4R9R - chains A and G of the 4 polymer chains in the assembly; structure by X-ray diffraction, 2.90 A resolution.

== Chain A (and G) ==
Protein: Enoyl-[acyl-carrier-protein] reductase [NADH]
From: Mycobacterium tuberculosis H37Rv
Notes: EC 1.3.1.9; chain G of this document is another copy of the same molecule, construct and numbering; everything in this record applies to it too
UniProtKB: I6Y6N7 (I6Y6N7_MYCTU); residue numbers follow UniProt; this construct covers 1-269
Sequence (272 residues; numbered -2 to 269; the number before each row is that of its first residue; numbers below 1 keep their minus sign (Gly-2 is residue -2)):
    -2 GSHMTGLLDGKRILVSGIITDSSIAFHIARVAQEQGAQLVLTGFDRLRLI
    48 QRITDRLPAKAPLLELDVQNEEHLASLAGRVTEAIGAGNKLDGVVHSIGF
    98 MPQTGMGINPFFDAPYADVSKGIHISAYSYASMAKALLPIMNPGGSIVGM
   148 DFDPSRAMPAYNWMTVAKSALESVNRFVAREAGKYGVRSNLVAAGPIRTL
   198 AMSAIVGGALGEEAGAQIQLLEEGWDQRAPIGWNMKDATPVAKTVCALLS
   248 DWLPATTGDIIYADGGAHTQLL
Not modelled in the structure: -2 to 2
Differences from the reference sequence: expression tag (-2 to 0)
Residues lining bound ligands:
  - NITD-564 (3KX; 6-(cyclohexylmethyl)-4-hydroxy-3-phenylpyridin-2(1H)-one): Gly96, Phe97, Met98, Met103, Phe149, Tyr158, Met161, Lys165, Pro193, Met199, Ile215, Leu218
  - NAD (nicotinamide-adenine-dinucleotide): Gly14, Ile15, Ile16, Ser20, Ile21, Phe41, Leu63, Asp64, Val65, Gln66, Ser94, Ile95, Gly96, Phe97, Ile122, Met147, Asp148, Phe149, Tyr158, Met161, Lys165, Ala191, Gly192, Pro193, Ile194, Thr196, Met199
What the authors report for this chain:
  - binding site for NITD-564: Phe149, Tyr158, Pro193, Met199, Ile215, Leu218
  - catalytic residues: Tyr158 (citing earlier work)

== How chain A and chain G interact ==
Contacting residue pairs - 23 pairs, chain A then chain G:
  Arg153(A) - Arg153(G)
  Arg153(A) - His265(G)  hydrogen bond (side chain-backbone)
  Arg153(A) - Thr266(G)
  Arg153(A) - Gln267(G)
  Arg153(A) - Leu268(G)
  Ala154(A) - Thr266(G)  hydrogen bond (backbone-backbone)
  Ala154(A) - Gln267(G)
  Ala154(A) - Leu268(G)  hydrogen bond (backbone-backbone)
  Met155(A) - Leu268(G)  hydrophobic
  Pro156(A) - Leu269(G)
  Leu217(A) - Leu269(G)  hydrophobic
  Arg225(A) - Leu268(G)
  His265(A) - Arg153(G)  hydrogen bond (backbone-side chain)
  Thr266(A) - Arg153(G)
  Thr266(A) - Ala154(G)  hydrogen bond (backbone-backbone)
  Gln267(A) - Arg153(G)
  Gln267(A) - Ala154(G)
  Leu268(A) - Arg153(G)
  Leu268(A) - Ala154(G)  hydrogen bond (backbone-backbone)
  Leu268(A) - Met155(G)  hydrophobic
  Leu268(A) - Arg225(G)
  Leu269(A) - Pro156(G)
  Leu269(A) - Leu217(G)  hydrophobic
Interface residues without a listed pair, chain A (16 interface residues in all): Asp150, Ser152, Gln214, Leu218, Trp222
Interface residues without a listed pair, chain G (15 interface residues in all): Asp150, Ser152, Gln214, Leu218

== Summary ==
16 residues of chain A and 15 residues of chain G are in contact, with 6 hydrogen bonds. Among the polar pairs
are Arg153(A)-His265(G), Ala154(A)-Thr266(G) and Ala154(A)-Leu268(G). Ligands of chain A: NAD and NITD-564.
The paper reports the catalytic residue Tyr158(A); a binding site for NITD-564 at Phe149(A), Tyr158(A) and
Pro193(A) among others.
Both chains are Enoyl-[acyl-carrier-protein] reductase [NADH] (Mycobacterium tuberculosis H37Rv). Entry 4R9R
(Mycobacterium tuberculosis InhA bound to NITD-564) was determined by X-ray diffraction (same publication as
4R9S).
